PDB entry 7FCL | X-ray diffraction, 3.04 A resolution | chains A and B

== Chain A (and B) ==
Name: SIGIRR protein
From: Danio rerio
Notes: chain B of this document is another copy of the same molecule, construct and numbering; everything in this record applies to it too
UniProtKB: K9K3G6 (K9K3G6_DANRE); numbering as in UniProt (aligned over 180-327)
Chain sequence (155 residues; each row starts with the number of its first residue):
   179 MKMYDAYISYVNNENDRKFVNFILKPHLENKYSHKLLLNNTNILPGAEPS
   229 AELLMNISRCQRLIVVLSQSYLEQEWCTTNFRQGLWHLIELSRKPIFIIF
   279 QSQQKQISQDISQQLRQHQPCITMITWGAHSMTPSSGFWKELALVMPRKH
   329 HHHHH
Not modelled in the structure: 179-180, 327-333
Differences from the reference sequence: initiating methionine (179); engineered mutation Asn218 (Asp in K9K3G6); expression tag (328-333)
Reported in the primary citation:
  - self-association interface (contacts with another copy of this molecule); pairs are residue here / residue on that copy: Cys299-Cys299 (disulfide)

== How chain A and chain B interact ==
Contacting residue pairs (12; chain A residue first):
  Trp264(A) with Gln297(B); Pro298(B), hydrophobic
  Ile267(A) with Pro298(B), hydrophobic
  Gln295(A) with Gln295(B); His296(B), hydrogen bond (backbone-side chain)
  His296(A) with Gln295(B), hydrogen bond (side chain-backbone); Pro298(B)
  Gln297(A) with Trp264(B)
  Pro298(A) with Trp264(B), hydrophobic; Ile267(B), hydrophobic; His296(B)
  Cys299(A) with Cys299(B), disulfide
Inter-chain disulfides: Cys299(A)-Cys299(B)

== Summary ==
Chain A and chain B each contribute 7 residues to their interface; the contacts include 1 disulfide bond and 2
hydrogen bonds. Its one hydrogen-bonded contact is Gln295(A)-His296(B). From the paper: a self-association
interface involving Cys299(A).
Both chains are SIGIRR protein (Danio rerio). Entry 7FCL (Zebrafish SIGIRR TIR domain) was determined by X-ray
diffraction together with 7FCC, 7FCJ and 7FD3 from the same study.
